PDB entry 7BGY | electron microscopy, 2.90 A resolution | chains A and B of the 4 polymer chains in the assembly

== Chain A ==
Molecule: Potassium-transporting ATPase potassium-binding subunit
From: Escherichia coli K-12
UniProt: P03959 (KDPA_ECOLI); numbering as in UniProt (aligned over 1-557)
Amino-acid sequence (557 residues; numbered 1 to 557; the number before each row is that of its first residue):
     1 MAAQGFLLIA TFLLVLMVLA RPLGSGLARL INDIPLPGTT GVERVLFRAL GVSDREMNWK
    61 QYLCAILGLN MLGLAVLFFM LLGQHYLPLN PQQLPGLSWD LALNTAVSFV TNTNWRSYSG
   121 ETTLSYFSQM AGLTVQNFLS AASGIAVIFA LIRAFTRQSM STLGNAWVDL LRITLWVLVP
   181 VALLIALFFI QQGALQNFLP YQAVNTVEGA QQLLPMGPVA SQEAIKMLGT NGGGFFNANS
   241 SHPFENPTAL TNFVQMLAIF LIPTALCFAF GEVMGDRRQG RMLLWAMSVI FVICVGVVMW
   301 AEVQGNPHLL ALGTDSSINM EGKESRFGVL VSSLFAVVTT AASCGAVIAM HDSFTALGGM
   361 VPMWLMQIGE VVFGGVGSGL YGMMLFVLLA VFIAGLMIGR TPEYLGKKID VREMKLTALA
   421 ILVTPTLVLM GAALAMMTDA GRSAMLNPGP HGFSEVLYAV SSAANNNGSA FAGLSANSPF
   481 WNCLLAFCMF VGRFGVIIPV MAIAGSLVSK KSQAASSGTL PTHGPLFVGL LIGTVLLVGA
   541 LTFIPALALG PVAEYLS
Construct notes: engineered mutation Arg116 (Gln in P03959)
Ligand contacts:
  - 9Y0 ((2R)-3-(((2-aminoethoxy)(hydroxy)phosphoryl)oxy)-2-(palmitoyloxy)propyl (E)-octadec-9-enoate): Ile393, Met397, Pro521, His523, Gly524, Pro525, Leu526, Phe527, Gly529, Leu530, Gly533, Thr534, Leu537, Val538
  - phosphatidylethanolamine (PEV; (1S)-2-{[(2-aminoethoxy)(hydroxy)phosphoryl]oxy}-1-[(palmitoyloxy)methyl]ethyl stearate): Leu74, Trp99, Leu103, Val107, Leu434, Pro479, Phe480, Cys483, Leu484, Ala486, Phe487, Phe490
Swiss-Prot annotation at these positions:
  - mutagenesis: Gly232 (G232A/S: Decrease in K(+) affinity and loss of cation selectivity)
What the authors report for this chain:
  - mutagenesis - Q116R: decreased binding to K+ (citing earlier work)

== Chain B ==
Molecule: Potassium-transporting ATPase ATP-binding subunit
From: Escherichia coli K-12
Notes: EC 7.2.2.6
UniProt: P03960 (KDPB_ECOLI); residue numbers follow UniProt; this construct covers 1-682
Amino-acid sequence (682 residues; each row starts with the number of its first residue):
     1 MSRKQLALFE PTLVVQALKE AVKKLNPQAQ WRNPVMFIVW IGSLLTTCIS IAMASGAMPG
    61 NALFSAAISG WLWITVLFAN FAEALAEGRS KAQANSLKGV KKTAFARKLR EPKYGAAADK
   121 VPADQLRKGD IVLVEAGDII PCDGEVIEGG ASVDESAITG EAAPVIRESG GDFASVTGGT
   181 RILSDWLVIE CSVNPGETFL DRMIAMVEGA QRRKTPNEIA LTILLIALTI VFLLATATLW
   241 PFSAWGGNAV SVTVLVALLV CLIPTTIGGL LSAIGVAGMS RMLGANVIAT SGRAVEAAGD
   301 VDVLLLDKTG TITLGNRQAS EFIPAQGVDE KTLADAAQLA SLADETPEGR SIVILAKQRF
   361 NLRERDVQSL HATFVPFTAQ SRMSGINIDN RMIRKGSVDA IRRHVEANGG HFPTDVDQKV
   421 DQVARQGATP LVVVEGSRVL GVIALKDIVK GGIKERFAQL RKMGIKTVMI TGDNRLTAAA
   481 IAAEAGVDDF LAEATPEAKL ALIRQYQAEG RLVAMTGDGT NDAPALAQAD VAVAMNSGTQ
   541 AAKEAGNMVD LDSNPTKLIE VVHIGKQMLM TRGSLTTFSI ANDVAKYFAI IPAAFAATYP
   601 QLNALNIMCL HSPDSAILSA VIFNALIIVF LIPLALKGVS YKPLTASAML RRNLWIYGLG
   661 GLLVPFIGIK VIDLLLTVCG LV
Not modelled in the structure: 1-8
Construct notes: engineered mutation Ala162 (Ser in P03960)
Bound ions: Mg2+: Asp307, Thr309, Asp518; tetrafluoromagnesate(2-) Mg near Asp307 (its only coordinating residue here)
Ligand contacts:
  - 9Y0 ((2R)-3-(((2-aminoethoxy)(hydroxy)phosphoryl)oxy)-2-(palmitoyloxy)propyl (E)-octadec-9-enoate): Leu228, Ile580, Ala581, Val584, Phe588, Ser647, Arg651, Leu654, Trp655, Gly658, Leu659, Leu662, Phe666
  - tetrafluoromagnesate(2-) (MF4): Thr159, Gly160, Glu161, Asp307, Lys308, Thr309, Ile470, Thr471, Gly472, Asp473, Lys499, Asp518, Asn521
Swiss-Prot annotation at these positions:
  - active site: Asp307 (4-aspartylphosphate intermediate)
  - binding site (ATP): Asp344, Glu348, Phe377 to Ser384, Lys395
  - binding site (Mg(2+)): Asp518, Asp522
  - mutagenesis: Asp300 (D300E/N: Does not affect formation of the phosphorylated intermediate), Asp307 (D307E/N/Q: Unable to form a phosphorylated intermediate and lacks ATPase activity), Phe377 (F377A: Loss of ATPase activity; F377Y: Slight decrease in ATPase activity), Ser384 (S384A/T: Decrease in ATPase activity), Lys395 (K395A: Strong decrease in ATPase activity), Asp399 (D399A: Decrease in ATPase activity)
What the authors report for this chain:
  - catalytic residues: Asp307
  - binding site for tetrafluoromagnesate(2-): Asp307
  - conformationally variable residues (helix shift): Leu85, Asp583, Lys586
  - contacts within the chain: Thr266-Asp583
  - mutagenesis - D300A/D302A: decreased catalytic activity

== How chain A and chain B interact ==
Pairs across the interface - 72 pairs, chain A then chain B:
  Ile393(A) - Leu224(B)  hydrophobic
  Leu396(A) - Asn217(B)
  Leu396(A) - Ala220(B)  hydrophobic
  Leu396(A) - Leu224(B)  hydrophobic
  Leu396(A) - Gly573(B)
  Leu396(A) - Thr576(B)
  Met397(A) - Gly573(B)
  Met397(A) - Thr577(B)
  Met397(A) - Ile580(B)  hydrophobic
  Met397(A) - Leu650(B)  hydrophobic
  Met397(A) - Asn653(B)  hydrogen bond (backbone-side chain)
  Ile398(A) - Ala646(B)  hydrophobic
  Ile398(A) - Met649(B)
  Ile398(A) - Leu650(B)  hydrophobic
  Ile398(A) - Asn653(B)
  Gly399(A) - Asn217(B)
  Arg400(A) - Leu644(B)  hydrogen bond (side chain-backbone)
  Arg400(A) - Ala646(B)
  Arg400(A) - Met649(B)  hydrogen bond
  Val411(A) - Ile223(B)
  Met414(A) - Ala220(B)  hydrophobic
  Met414(A) - Ile223(B)  hydrophobic
  Lys415(A) - Ile223(B)
  Leu422(A) - Val231(B)  hydrophobic
  Thr426(A) - Leu234(B)
  Leu429(A) - Leu234(B)  hydrophobic
  Leu429(A) - Thr238(B)
  Met430(A) - Leu234(B)  hydrophobic
  Ala432(A) - Phe242(B)
  Ala433(A) - Thr238(B)
  Ala433(A) - Pro241(B)  hydrophobic
  Ala433(A) - Phe242(B)
  Met436(A) - Trp245(B)  hydrophobic
  Met437(A) - Pro241(B)  hydrophobic
  Met445(A) - Trp245(B)  hydrophobic
  Gly449(A) - Trp245(B)
  Pro450(A) - Tyr599(B)
  Phe453(A) - Phe242(B)  hydrophobic
  Phe453(A) - Trp245(B)
  Ser517(A) - Ala646(B)  hydrogen bond (backbone-backbone)
  Thr519(A) - Ala646(B)
  Leu520(A) - Ala646(B)
  Leu520(A) - Leu650(B)  hydrophobic
  Pro521(A) - Ser647(B)
  Leu526(A) - Ser647(B)
  Leu526(A) - Arg651(B)
  Leu537(A) - Val584(B)  hydrophobic
  Ala540(A) - Tyr587(B)
  Leu541(A) - Val231(B)
  Leu541(A) - Phe232(B)  hydrophobic
  Leu541(A) - Tyr587(B)  hydrogen bond (backbone-side chain)
  Thr542(A) - Val231(B)
  Thr542(A) - Ala235(B)
  Ile544(A) - Tyr587(B)
  Ile544(A) - Phe588(B)  hydrophobic
  Pro545(A) - Ala235(B)  hydrophobic
  Pro545(A) - Leu239(B)  hydrophobic
  Pro545(A) - Tyr587(B)
  Pro545(A) - Phe595(B)  hydrophobic
  Ala546(A) - Phe242(B)  hydrophobic
  Ala548(A) - Phe595(B)  hydrophobic
  Ala548(A) - Leu602(B)
  Leu549(A) - Leu239(B)  hydrophobic
  Leu549(A) - Phe242(B)  hydrophobic
  Leu549(A) - Ser243(B)
  Leu549(A) - Thr598(B)
  Leu549(A) - Tyr599(B)  hydrophobic
  Ala553(A) - Tyr599(B)  hydrophobic
  Ala553(A) - Gln601(B)  hydrogen bond (backbone-side chain)
  Leu556(A) - Gln601(B)
  Leu556(A) - Leu602(B)  hydrophobic
  Ser557(A) - Gln601(B)
Interface residues without a listed pair, chain A (44 interface residues in all): Ala394, Ala418, Arg442, Gly518, Leu530, Val552
Interface residues without a listed pair, chain B (45 interface residues in all): Ile219, Leu221, Ala227, Leu228, Ile230, Leu569, Ser574, Ile591, Ala604, Leu605, Thr645, Leu654

== Summary ==
The interface between chain A and chain B involves 44 residues on one side and 45 on the other; the contacts
include 6 hydrogen bonds. Among the polar pairs are Met397(A)-Asn653(B), Arg400(A)-Leu644(B) and
Arg400(A)-Met649(B). From the paper: the catalytic residue Asp307(B); Q116R of chain A reduces binding to K+.
Chain A is Potassium-transporting ATPase potassium-binding subunit and chain B is Potassium-transporting
ATPase ATP-binding subunit, both from Escherichia coli K-12; the structure, Cryo-EM Structure of KdpFABC in
E2Pi state with MgF4, was determined by electron microscopy (same publication as 7BH1, 7BH2, 7LC3 and 7LC6).
